Entry 3PBQ (X-ray diffraction, 1.70 A resolution); this record covers chain A.

[Chain A]
Molecule: Penicillin-binding protein 3
From: Pseudomonas aeruginosa
UniProtKB: Q51504 (Q51504_PSEAE); residue numbers follow UniProt; this construct covers 50-579
Amino-acid sequence (538 residues; row label = number of the first residue in the row):
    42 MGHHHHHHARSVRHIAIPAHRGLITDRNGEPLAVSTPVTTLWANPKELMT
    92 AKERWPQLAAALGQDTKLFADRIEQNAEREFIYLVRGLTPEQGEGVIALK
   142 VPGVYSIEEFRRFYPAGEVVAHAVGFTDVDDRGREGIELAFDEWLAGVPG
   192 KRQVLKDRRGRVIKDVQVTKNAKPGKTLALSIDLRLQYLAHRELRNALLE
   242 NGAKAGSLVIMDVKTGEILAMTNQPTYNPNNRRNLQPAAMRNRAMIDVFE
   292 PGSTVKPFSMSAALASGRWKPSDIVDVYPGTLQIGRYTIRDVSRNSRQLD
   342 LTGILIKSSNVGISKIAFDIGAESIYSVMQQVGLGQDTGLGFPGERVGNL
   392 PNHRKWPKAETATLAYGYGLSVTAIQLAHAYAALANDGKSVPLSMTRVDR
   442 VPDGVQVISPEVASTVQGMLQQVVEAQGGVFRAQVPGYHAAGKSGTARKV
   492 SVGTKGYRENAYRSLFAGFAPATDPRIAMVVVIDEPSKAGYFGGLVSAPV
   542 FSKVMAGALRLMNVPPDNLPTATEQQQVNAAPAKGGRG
Disordered / not traced: 42-52, 200-206, 491-500, 563-579
Sequence notes: expression tag (42-49)
Glycans and other covalent adducts: IMIPENEM, open form (IM2) linked to Ser294
Ligand contacts: IMIPENEM, open form (IM2; (5R)-5-[(1S,2R)-1-formyl-2-hydroxypropyl]-3-[(2-{[(E)-iminomethyl]amino}ethyl)sulfanyl]-4,5-dihydro-1H-pyrrole-2-carbox ylic acid): Gly293, Lys297, Val333, Ser334, Ile347, Lys348, Ser349, Asn351, Tyr407, Tyr409, Gly469, Lys484, Ser485, Gly486, Thr487, Tyr532, Gly535
From the paper describing this entry:
  - conformationally variable residues (loop rearrangement, side-chain flip): Asp332 to Arg338, Arg489, Tyr503, Glu526 to Phe533
  - binding site for IMIPENEM, open form: Ser294, Val333, Thr487, Tyr532
  - contacts within the chain: Tyr409-Thr487 (hydrogen bond)

[In short]
Covalently linked IMIPENEM, open form: at Ser294. The paper reports a binding site for IMIPENEM, open form at
Ser294, Val333 and Thr487 among others; conformational variability at Asp332, Arg489 and Tyr503 among others.
Chain A is Penicillin-binding protein 3 (Pseudomonas aeruginosa); the structure, Crystal structure of PBP3
complexed with imipenem, was determined by X-ray diffraction (same publication as 3PBN, 3PBO, 3PBR, 3PBS and
3PBT).
